Entry 3STL (X-ray diffraction, 2.40 A resolution); this record covers chains A and C of the 3 polymer chains in the assembly.

[Chain A]
Molecule: antibody Fab fragment heavy chain
Organism: Mus musculus
Notes: antibody fragment or engineered binder
Amino-acid sequence (219 residues; each row starts with the number of its first residue):
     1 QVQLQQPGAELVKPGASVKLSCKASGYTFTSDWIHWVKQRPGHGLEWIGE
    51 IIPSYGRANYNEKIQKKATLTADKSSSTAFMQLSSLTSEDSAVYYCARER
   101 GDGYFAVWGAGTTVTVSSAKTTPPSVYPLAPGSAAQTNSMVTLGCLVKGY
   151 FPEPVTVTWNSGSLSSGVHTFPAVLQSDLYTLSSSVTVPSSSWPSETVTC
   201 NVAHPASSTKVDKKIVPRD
Disulfide bonds: C22-C96, C145-C200

[Chain C]
Molecule: Voltage-gated potassium channel
Organism: Streptomyces lividans
Reference sequence: P0A334 (KCSA_STRLI); residues 22-124 here = UniProt positions 22-124
Amino-acid sequence (103 residues; numbered 22 to 124; the number before each row is that of its first residue):
    22 SALHWRAAGAATVLLVIVLLAGSYLAVLAERGAPGAQLITYPRALWWSVE
    72 TATTVGYGDLCPVTLWGRLVAVVVMVAGITSFGLVTAALATWFVGREQER
   122 RGH
Differences from the reference sequence: engineered mutation C82 (Tyr in P0A334)
UniProt features mapped onto this chain:
  - motif: T75 to D80 (Selectivity filter)
  - mutagenesis: E71 (E71A: Prevents channel inactivation)
Bound ions: K+ site 1: T75, V76; K+ site 2 near T75 (its only coordinating residue here); K+ site 3: V76, G77; K+ site 4: G77, Y78; Cd2+ near C82 (its only coordinating residue here)

[Interface between chain A and chain C]
Pairs across the interface - 23 pairs, chain A then chain C:
  T30(A) - Y45(C)
  S31(A) - Y62(C)
  W33(A) - R52(C)
  W33(A) - Y62(C)  hydrogen bond
  E50(A) - R52(C)  salt bridge
  I52(A) - Y45(C)
  I52(A) - L49(C)  hydrophobic
  I52(A) - Y62(C)
  S54(A) - Y45(C)  hydrogen bond
  Y55(A) - Y45(C)
  Y55(A) - L49(C)  hydrophobic
  R57(A) - L49(C)
  R57(A) - R52(C)
  N59(A) - R52(C)
  N59(A) - G53(C)
  E62(A) - P55(C)
  E99(A) - R52(C)  salt bridge
  G101(A) - R52(C)
  G101(A) - T61(C)
  G101(A) - Y62(C)  hydrogen bond (backbone-backbone)
  G101(A) - P63(C)
  D102(A) - T61(C)
  G103(A) - T61(C)
Also at the interface, not in a pair above, chain A (16 interface residues in all): H35, R100
Also at the interface, not in a pair above, chain C (9 interface residues in all): V48

[In short]
Chain A and chain C form an interface of 16 and 9 residues respectively, with 3 hydrogen bonds and 2 salt
bridges. Polar contacts include E50(A)-R52(C), E99(A)-R52(C) and W33(A)-Y62(C). Curated annotation (UniProt)
lists one mutagenesis site on chain C.
Chain A is antibody Fab fragment heavy chain (Mus musculus) and chain C is Voltage-gated potassium channel
(Streptomyces lividans); the structure, KcsA potassium channel mutant Y82C with Cadmium bound, was determined
by X-ray diffraction, deposited together with 3STZ.
